7VAU - chains D and G of the 12 polymer chains in the assembly; structure by electron microscopy, 3.30 A resolution.

== Chain D ==
Molecule: V-type ATP synthase beta chain
Organism: Thermus thermophilus HB8
UniProt: Q56404 (VATB_THET8); numbering as in UniProt (aligned over 1-478)
Chain sequence (478 residues; row label = number of the first residue in the row):
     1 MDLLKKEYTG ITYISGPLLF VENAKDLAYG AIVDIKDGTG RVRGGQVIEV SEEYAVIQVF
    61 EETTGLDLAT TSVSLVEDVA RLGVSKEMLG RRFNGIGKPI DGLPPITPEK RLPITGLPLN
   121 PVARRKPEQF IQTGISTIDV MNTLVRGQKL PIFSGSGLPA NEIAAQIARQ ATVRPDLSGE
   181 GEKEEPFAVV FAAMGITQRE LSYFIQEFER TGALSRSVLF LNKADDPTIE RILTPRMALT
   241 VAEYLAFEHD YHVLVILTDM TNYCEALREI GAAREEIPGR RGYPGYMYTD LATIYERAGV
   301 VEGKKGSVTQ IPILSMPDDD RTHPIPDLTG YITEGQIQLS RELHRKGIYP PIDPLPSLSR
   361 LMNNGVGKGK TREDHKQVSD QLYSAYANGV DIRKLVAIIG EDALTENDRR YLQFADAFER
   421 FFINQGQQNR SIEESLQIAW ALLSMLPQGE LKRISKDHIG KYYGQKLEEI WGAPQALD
Disordered / not traced: 1-4, 475-478

== Chain G ==
Molecule: V-type ATP synthase subunit D
Organism: Thermus thermophilus HB8
UniProt: O87880 (VATD_THET8); numbering as in UniProt (aligned over 1-223)
Chain sequence (223 residues; numbered 1 to 223; the number before each row is that of its first residue):
     1 MSQVSPTRMN LLQRRGQLRL AQKGVDLLKK KRDALVAEFF GLVREAMEAR KALDQAAKEA
    61 YAALLLAQAF DGPEVVAGAA LGVPPLEGVE AEVENVWGSK VPRLKATFPD GALLSPVGTP
   121 AYTLEASRAF RRYAEALIRV ANTETRLKKI GEEIKKTTRR VNALEQVVIP GIRAQIRFIQ
   181 QVLEQRERED TFRLKRIKGK IEAREAEEEG GRPNPQVEIG AGL
Disordered / not traced: 1-3, 210-223

== How chain D and chain G interact ==
Residue-residue contacts - 16 pairs, chain D then chain G:
  Glu-275(D) with Lys-198(G), hydrogen bond (backbone-side chain)
  Ile-277(D) with Thr-191(G); Lys-195(G)
  Arg-280(D) with Glu-187(G)
  Arg-281(D) with Arg-8(G); Glu-187(G), hydrogen bond (backbone-side chain)
  Gly-282(D) with Glu-187(G), hydrogen bond (backbone-side chain)
  Asp-320(D) with Leu-12(G); Arg-15(G), salt bridge
  Thr-322(D) with Arg-15(G), hydrogen bond
  Lys-394(D) with Lys-23(G); Leu-27(G)
  Leu-395(D) with Leu-27(G), hydrophobic; Lys-31(G)
  Ile-399(D) with Trp-97(G), hydrophobic
  Ala-403(D) with Trp-97(G), hydrophobic
Also at the interface, not in a pair above, chain D (16 interface residues in all): Gly-279, Asp-318, Asp-391, Ile-392, Ile-398
Also at the interface, not in a pair above, chain G (12 interface residues in all): Lys-30

== Summary ==
16 residues of chain D face 12 of chain G across their interface, with 4 hydrogen bonds and 1 salt bridge.
Polar pairs include Asp-320(D)/Arg-15(G), Glu-275(D)/Lys-198(G) and Arg-281(D)/Glu-187(G).
Chain D is V-type ATP synthase beta chain and chain G is V-type ATP synthase subunit D, both from Thermus
thermophilus HB8; the structure, V1EG of V/A-ATPase from Thermus thermophilus at low ATP concentration,
state2-2, was determined by electron microscopy (same publication as 7VAI, 7VAJ, 7VAK, 7VAL, 7VAM, 7VAN and 11
further entries).
